Entry 1D2Z (X-ray diffraction, 2.00 A resolution); this record covers chains A and B.

Chain A:
Protein: Death domain of pelle
Organism: Drosophila melanogaster
Reference sequence: Q05652 (KPEL_DROME); aligned to UniProt positions 26-133 over residues 22-129 (the alignment contains insertions or deletions, so no single offset holds)
Sequence (108 residues; row label = number of the first residue in the row):
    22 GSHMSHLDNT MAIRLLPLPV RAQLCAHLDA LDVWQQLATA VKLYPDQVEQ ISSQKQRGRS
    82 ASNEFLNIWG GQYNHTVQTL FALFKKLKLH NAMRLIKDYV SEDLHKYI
Unresolved in the structure: 22-27
Differences from the reference sequence: cloning artifact (22-25)
What the authors report for this chain:
  - mutagenesis - D67R, Q93G, H96E, K107D: decreased signaling
  - mutagenesis - D67K, S73Y, G92W, Q93W, H96R, R115D: unchanged signaling
  - mutagenesis - D50K: abolished expression

Chain B:
Protein: Death domain of tube
Organism: Drosophila melanogaster
Reference sequence: P22812 (TUBE_DROME); numbering as in UniProt (aligned over 23-175)
Sequence (153 residues; numbered 23 to 175; the number before each row is that of its first residue):
    23 LSSKYSRNTE LRRVEDNDIY RLAKILDENS CWRKLMSIIP KGMDVQACSG AGCLNFPAEI
    83 KKGFKYTAQD VFQIDEAANR LPPDQSKSQM MIDEWKTSGK LNERPTVGVL LQLLVQAELF
   143 SAADFVALDF LNESTPARPV DGPGALISLE LLE
Unresolved in the structure: 173-175
What the authors report for this chain:
  - post-translational modification sites: Ser143 (proposed by the authors, not directly observed)
  - mutagenesis - D38I, N51W, D106K, D115R: decreased signaling
  - mutagenesis - D97R/E98R: unchanged signaling

Chain A / chain B interface:
Pairs across the interface (39):
  Arg35(A) with Glu50(B), salt bridge; Ser143(B)
  Val62(A) with Gly164(B); Pro165(B)
  Lys63(A) with Pro165(B)
  Leu64(A) with Pro165(B), hydrophobic
  Gln68(A) with Lys56(B)
  Gln71(A) with Asn51(B), hydrogen bond
  Asn88(A) with Asn51(B), hydrogen bond (backbone-side chain)
  Ile89(A) with Asn51(B)
  Trp90(A) with Pro165(B), hydrogen bond (side chain-backbone); Ile169(B), hydrophobic
  Gly92(A) with Ser143(B), hydrogen bond (backbone-side chain)
  Gln93(A) with Cys53(B), hydrogen bond; Lys56(B), hydrogen bond; Ala139(B); Glu140(B), hydrogen bond (side chain-backbone); Leu141(B); Phe142(B), hydrogen bond (backbone-backbone); Ser143(B), hydrogen bond (backbone-backbone)
  Tyr94(A) with Glu140(B); Phe142(B); Arg160(B), hydrogen bond (backbone-side chain); Pro165(B); Gly166(B)
  Asn95(A) with Ser143(B); Asp146(B), hydrogen bond; Arg160(B)
  His96(A) with Arg160(B); Pro165(B), hydrogen bond (side chain-backbone); Gly166(B); Ala167(B)
  Thr100(A) with Ile169(B)
  Phe102(A) with Leu171(B), hydrophobic
  Ala103(A) with Ile169(B); Leu171(B), hydrophobic
  Leu104(A) with Ile169(B), hydrophobic
  Lys106(A) with Glu172(B)
  Leu125(A) with Leu171(B), hydrophobic
Also at the interface, not in a pair above, chain A (26 interface residues in all): Tyr65, Glu85, Gly91, Gln99, Lys107, Tyr128
Also at the interface, not in a pair above, chain B (22 interface residues in all): Ile47, Asp163, Leu168, Ser170
Interface features reported in the paper:
  - hot spots on chain B (mutagenesis) - G164E: decreased signaling with Death domain of pelle (chain A)

In short:
26 residues of chain A and 22 residues of chain B are in contact, with 12 hydrogen bonds and 1 salt bridge.
Polar pairs include Arg35(A)-Glu50(B), Gln71(A)-Asn51(B) and Asn88(A)-Asn51(B). From the paper: D67R, Q93G and
H96E of chain A, among others, reduce signaling; a modification site at Ser143(B); 17 substitutions were
tested in all.
Chain A is Death domain of pelle and chain B is Death domain of tube, both from Drosophila melanogaster; the
structure, Three-dimensional structure of a complex between the death domains of pelle and tube, was
determined by X-ray diffraction.
